PDB entry 1P2D | X-ray diffraction, 1.94 A resolution | chain A

== Chain A ==
Name: Glycogen phosphorylase, muscle form
Source organism: Oryctolagus cuniculus
Notes: EC 2.4.1.1
UniProtKB: P00489 (PHS2_RABIT); residue numbers follow UniProt; this construct covers 1-842
Amino-acid sequence (842 residues; numbered 1 to 842; the number before each row is that of its first residue):
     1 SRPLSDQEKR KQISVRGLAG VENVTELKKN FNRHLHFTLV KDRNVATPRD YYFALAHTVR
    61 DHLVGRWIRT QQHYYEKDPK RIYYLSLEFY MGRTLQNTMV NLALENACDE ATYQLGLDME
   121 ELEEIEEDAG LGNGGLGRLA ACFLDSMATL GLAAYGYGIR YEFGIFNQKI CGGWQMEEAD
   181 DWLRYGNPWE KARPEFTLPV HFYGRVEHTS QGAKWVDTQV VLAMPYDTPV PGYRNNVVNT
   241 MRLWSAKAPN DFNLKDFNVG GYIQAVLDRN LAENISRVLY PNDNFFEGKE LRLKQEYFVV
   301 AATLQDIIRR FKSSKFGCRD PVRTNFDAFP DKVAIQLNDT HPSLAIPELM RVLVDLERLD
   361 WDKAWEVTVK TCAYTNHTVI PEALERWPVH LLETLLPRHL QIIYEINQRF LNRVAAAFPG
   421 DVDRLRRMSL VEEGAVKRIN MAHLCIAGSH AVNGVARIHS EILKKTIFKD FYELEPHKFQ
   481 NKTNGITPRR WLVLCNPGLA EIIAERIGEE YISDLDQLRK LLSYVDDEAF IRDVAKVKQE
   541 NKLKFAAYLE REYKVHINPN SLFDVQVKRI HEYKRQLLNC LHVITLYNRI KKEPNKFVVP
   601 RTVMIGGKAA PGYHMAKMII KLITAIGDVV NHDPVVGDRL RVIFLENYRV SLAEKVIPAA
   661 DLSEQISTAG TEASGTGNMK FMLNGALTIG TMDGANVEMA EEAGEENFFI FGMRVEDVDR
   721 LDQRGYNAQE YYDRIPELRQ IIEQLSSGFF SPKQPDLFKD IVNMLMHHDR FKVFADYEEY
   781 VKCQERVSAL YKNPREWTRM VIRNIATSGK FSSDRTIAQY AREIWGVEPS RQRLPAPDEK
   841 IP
Disordered / not traced: 1-11, 252-253, 255-259, 315-323, 838-842
Curated features (UniProtKB/Swiss-Prot):
  - modified residue: Ser-747 (Phosphoserine)
Covalent attachments: pyridoxal phosphate (PLP) linked to Lys-680
Residues lining bound ligands: pyridoxal phosphate (PLP): Tyr-90, Gly-134, Gly-135, Arg-138, Trp-491, Val-567, Lys-568, Lys-574, Tyr-648, Arg-649, Val-650, Ala-653, Gln-665, Glu-672, Gly-675, Thr-676, Gly-677

== Overview ==
Covalently linked pyridoxal phosphate: at Lys-680.
Chain A is Glycogen phosphorylase, muscle form (Oryctolagus cuniculus); the structure, Crystal Structure of
Glycogen Phosphorylase B in complex with Beta Cyclodextrin, was determined by X-ray diffraction (same
publication as 1P29, 1P2B and 1P2G).
